PDB entry 7R3D | X-ray diffraction, 1.40 A resolution | chains AAA and BBB

# Chain AAA (and BBB)
Protein: Lactaldehyde reductase
Organism: Escherichia coli str. K-12 substr. MG1655
Notes: EC 1.1.1.77; chain BBB of this document is another copy of the same molecule, construct and numbering; everything in this record applies to it too
Reference sequence: P0A9S2 (FUCO_ECO57); residues 2-383 here correspond to UniProt positions 1-382 (UniProt number = residue number - 1)
Amino-acid sequence (390 residues; row label = number of the first residue in the row):
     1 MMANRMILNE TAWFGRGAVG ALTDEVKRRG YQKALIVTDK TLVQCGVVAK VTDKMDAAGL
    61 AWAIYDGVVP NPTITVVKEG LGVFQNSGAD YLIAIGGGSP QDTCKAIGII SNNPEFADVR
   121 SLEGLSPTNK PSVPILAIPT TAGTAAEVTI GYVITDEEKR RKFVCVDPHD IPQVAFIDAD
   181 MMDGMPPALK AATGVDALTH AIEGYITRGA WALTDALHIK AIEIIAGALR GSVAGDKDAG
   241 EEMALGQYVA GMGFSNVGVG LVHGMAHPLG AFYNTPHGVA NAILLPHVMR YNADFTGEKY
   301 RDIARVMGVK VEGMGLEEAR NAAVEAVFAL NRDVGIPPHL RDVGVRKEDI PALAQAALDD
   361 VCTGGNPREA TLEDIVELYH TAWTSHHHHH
Disordered / not traced: 1-2, 386-390 (chain BBB: 386-390)
Differences from the reference sequence: initiating methionine (1); engineered mutation G151 (Asn150 in P0A9S2), V259 (Leu258 in P0A9S2), G315 (Ser314 in P0A9S2); expression tag (384-390)
UniProt features mapped onto this chain:
  - binding site (NAD(+)): D39, N71, G98, S99, T140 to T144, K162, M181 to M185
  - binding site (Fe cation): D196, H200, H263, H277
Bound ions: Fe ion: D196, H200, H263, H277
Small-molecule neighbours: adenosine-5-diphosphoribose (APR): D39, T41, L42, P70, N71, P72, G97, G98, S99, P100, D102, T140, T141, T144, V153, K162, M181, M182, G184, M185, P186, L189, T193, H267, H277
Reported in the primary citation:
  - catalytic residues: H267, D360 (proposed by the authors, not directly observed)
  - mutagenesis - H267Q (8- to 32-fold), D360N (8- to 32-fold): decreased binding to either aldehyde, 1 or 2
  - mutagenesis - H267Q, D360N: unchanged catalytic activity on either 1 or 2

# How chain AAA and chain BBB interact
Contacting residue pairs (44; chain AAA residue first):
  A3(AAA) - W13(BBB)
  A3(AAA) - F14(BBB)
  A3(AAA) - A18(BBB)  hydrophobic
  N4(AAA) - A12(BBB)
  N4(AAA) - W13(BBB)
  N4(AAA) - F14(BBB)  hydrogen bond (backbone-backbone)
  R5(AAA) - A12(BBB)
  R5(AAA) - W13(BBB)
  M6(AAA) - E10(BBB)
  M6(AAA) - T11(BBB)
  M6(AAA) - A12(BBB)  hydrogen bond (backbone-backbone)
  M6(AAA) - F14(BBB)  hydrophobic
  I7(AAA) - E10(BBB)
  I7(AAA) - T11(BBB)
  L8(AAA) - N9(BBB)
  L8(AAA) - E10(BBB)  hydrogen bond (backbone-backbone)
  N9(AAA) - L8(BBB)
  E10(AAA) - M6(BBB)
  E10(AAA) - I7(BBB)
  E10(AAA) - L8(BBB)  hydrogen bond (backbone-backbone)
  E10(AAA) - I171(BBB)
  E10(AAA) - Q173(BBB)
  T11(AAA) - M6(BBB)
  T11(AAA) - I7(BBB)
  A12(AAA) - N4(BBB)
  A12(AAA) - R5(BBB)
  A12(AAA) - M6(BBB)  hydrogen bond (backbone-backbone)
  W13(AAA) - A3(BBB)
  W13(AAA) - N4(BBB)
  W13(AAA) - R5(BBB)
  F14(AAA) - A3(BBB)
  F14(AAA) - N4(BBB)  hydrogen bond (backbone-backbone)
  F14(AAA) - M6(BBB)  hydrophobic
  F14(AAA) - W211(BBB)  hydrophobic
  R16(AAA) - M2(BBB)
  G17(AAA) - M1(BBB)
  A18(AAA) - A3(BBB)  hydrophobic
  G20(AAA) - M1(BBB)
  A21(AAA) - M1(BBB)
  I171(AAA) - E10(BBB)
  Q173(AAA) - E10(BBB)
  W211(AAA) - F14(BBB)  hydrophobic
  A216(AAA) - K220(BBB)
  L245(AAA) - A212(BBB)  hydrophobic
Interface residues without a listed pair, chain AAA (28 interface residues in all): R28, A212, L213, K220, V249, M252
Interface residues without a listed pair, chain BBB (27 interface residues in all): G17, N129, L213, A216, L245, V249, M252

# Summary
28 residues of chain AAA face 27 of chain BBB across their interface, with 6 hydrogen bonds. Backbone hydrogen
bonds pair N4(AAA)-F14(BBB), M6(AAA)-A12(BBB) and L8(AAA)-E10(BBB). Ligands of chain AAA:
adenosine-5-diphosphoribose. The paper reports catalytic residues H267(AAA) and D360(AAA); H267Q and D360N of
chain AAA reduce binding to either aldehyde, 1 or 2.
Chain AAA and chain BBB are both Lactaldehyde reductase (Escherichia coli str. K-12 substr. MG1655); the
structure, CRYSTAL STRUCTURE OF E.coli ALCOHOL DEHYDROGENASE - FucO MUTANT N151G, L259V COMPLEXED WITH FE,
NADH, AND ..., was determined by X-ray diffraction (same publication as 7QNF, 7QNI, 7QNJ, 7R0P and 7R5T).
